Entry 5O60 (electron microscopy, 3.18 A resolution); this record covers chains A and R of the 35 polymer chains in the assembly.

[Chain A]
Molecule: 23S rRNA
From: Mycobacterium smegmatis str. MC2 155
Sequence (3120 nucleotides; each row starts with the number of its first residue):
     1 UAAGUGUUUA AGGGCGCAUG GUGGAUGCCU UGGCACUGGG AGCCGAUGAA GGACGUAGGA
    61 GGCUGCGAUA AGCCUCGGGG AGCUGUCAAC CGAGCGUUGA UCCGAGGAUG UCCGAAUGGG
   121 GAAACCCGGC ACGAGUGAUG UCGUGUCACC AGGCGCUGAA UAUAUAGGCG UCUGGGGGGA
   181 ACGCGGGGAA GUGAAACAUC UCAGUACCCG UAGGAAGAGA AAACAAAAUG UGAUUCCGUG
   241 AGUAGUGGCG AGCGAAAGCG GAGGAUGGCU AAACCGUAUG CAUGUGAUAC CGGGUAGGGG
   301 UUGUGUGUGC GGGGUUGUGG GACCUAUCUU UCCGGCUCUA CCUGGCUGGA GGGCAGUGAG
   361 AAAAUGUUGU GGUUAGCGGA AAUGGCUUGG GAUGGCCUGC CGUAGACGGU GAGAGCCCGG
   421 UACGUGAAAA CCCGACGUCU GUCUUGAUGG UGUUCCCGAG UAGCAGCGGG CCCGUGGAAU
   481 CUGCUGUGAA UCUGCCGGGA CCACCCGGUA AGCCUGAAUA CUUCCCAGUG ACCGAUAGCG
   541 GAUUAGUACC GUGAGGGAAU GGUGAAAAGU ACCCCGGGAG GGGAGUGAAA GAGUACCUGA
   601 AACCGUGCGC UUACAAUCCG UCAGAGCCCU CGACGUGUCG UGGGGUGAUG GCGUGCCUUU
   661 UGAAGAAUGA GCCUGCGAGU CAGGGACAUG UCGCGAGGUU AACCCGGGUG GGGUAGCCGC
   721 AGCGAAAGCG AGUCUGAAUA GGGCGUAUCC ACACAAGAGU GUGUGGUGUA GUGGUGUGUU
   781 CUGGACCCGA AGCGGAGUGA UCUACCCAUG GCCAGGGUGA AGCGCGGGUA AGACCGCGUG
   841 GAGGCCCGAA CCCACUUAGG UUGAAGACUG AGGGGAUGAG CUGUGGGUAG GGGUGAAAGG
   901 CCAAUCAAAC UCCGUGAUAG CUGGUUCUCC CCGAAAUGCA UUUAGGUGCA GCGUCGCAUG
   961 UUUCUUGCCG GAGGUAGAGC UACUGGAUGG CCGAUGGGCC CCACAGGGUU ACUGACGUCA
  1021 GCCAAACUCC GAAUGCCGGU AAGUCCAAGA GUGCGGCAGU GAGACGGCGG GGGAUAAGCU
  1081 CCGUGCGUCG AGAGGGAAAC AGCCCAGAUC GCCGGCUAAG GCCCCUAAGC GUGUGCUAAG
  1141 UGGAAAAGGA UGUGCAGUCG CGAAGACAAC CAGGAGGUUG GCUUAGAAGC AGCCACCCUU
  1201 GAAAGAGUGC GUAAUAGCUC ACUGGUCAAG UGAUUGUGCG CCGAUAAUGU AGCGGGGCUC
  1261 AAGCACACCG CCGAAGCCGC GGCAGCCAAC GUGUUGGCUG GGUAGGGGAG CGUCCUGCAU
  1321 CCGGUGAAGC CGCCGAGUGA UCGAGUGGUG GAGGGUGUGG GAGUGAGAAU GCAGGCAUGA
  1381 GUAGCGAUUA GGCAAGUGAG AACCUUGCCC GCCGAAAGAC CAAGGGUUCC UGGGCCAGGC
  1441 CAGUCCGCCC AGGGUGAGUC GGGACCUAAG GCGAGGCCGA CAGGCGUAGU CGAUGGACAA
  1501 CGGGUUGAUA UUCCCGUACC CGUGUAUGUG CGUCCAUGAU GAAUCAGCGG UACUAACCAU
  1561 CCAAAACCAC CGUGACCGCA CCUUUCGGGG UGUGGCGUUG GUGGGGCUGC AUGGGACCUU
  1621 CGUUGGUAGU AGUCAAGCGA UGGGGUGACG CAGGAAGGUA GCCGUACCGG UCAGUGGUAA
  1681 UACCGGGGUA AGCCUGUAGG GAGUCAGAUA GGUAAAUCCG UCUGGCAUAU AUCCUGAGAG
  1741 GUGAUGCAUA GCCGAGUGAG GCGAAUUCGG UGAUCCUAUG CUGCCGAGAA AAGCCUCUAG
  1801 CGAGGACAUA CACGGCCCGU ACCCCAAACC AACACAGGUG GUCAGGUAGA GAAUACUAAG
  1861 GCGUACGAGU GAACUAUGGU UAAGGAACUC GGCAAAAUGC CCCCGUAACU UCGGGAGAAG
  1921 GGGGACCCAC AUGGCGUGUA AGCCUUUACG GCCCAAGCGU GAGUGGGUGG CACAAACCAG
  1981 UGAGAAGCGA CUGUUUACUA AAAACACAGG UCCGUGCGAA GUCGCAAGAC GAUGUAUACG
  2041 GACUGACGCC UGCCCGGUGC UGGAAGGUUA AGAGGACCCG UUAACUCCCU UUGGGGGUGA
  2101 AGCGGAGAAU UUAAGCCCCA GUAAACGGCG GUGGUAACUA UAACCAUCCU AAGGUAGCGA
  2161 AAUUCCUUGU CGGGUAAGUU CCGACCUGCA CGAAUGGCGU AACGACUUCU CAACUGUCUC
  2221 AACCAUAGAC UCGGCGAAAU UGCACUACGA GUAAAGAUGC UCGUUACGCG CGGCAGGACG
  2281 AAAAGACCCC GGGACCUUCA CUACAACUUG GUAUUGGUGC UCGAUACGGU UUGUGUAGGA
  2341 UAGGUGGGAG ACUGUGAAGC UCACACGCCA GUGUGGGUGG AGUCGUUGUU GAAAUACCAC
  2401 UCUGAUCGUA UUGGGCCUCU AACCUCGGAC CGUAUAUCCG GUUCAGGGAC AGUGCCUGGU
  2461 GGGUAGUUUA ACUGGGGCGG UUGCCUCCUA AAAUGUAACG GAGGCGCCCA AAGGUUCCCU
  2521 CAACCUGGAC GGCAAUCAGG UGUUGAGUGU AAGUGCACAA GGGAGCUUGA CUGCGAGACG
  2581 GACAUGUCGA GCAGGGACGA AAGUCGGGAC UAGUGAUCCG GCACCUCUGA GUGGAAGGGG
  2641 UGUCGCUCAA CGGAUAAAAG GUACCCCGGG GAUAACAGGC UGAUCUUCCC CAAGAGUCCA
  2701 UAUCGACGGG AUGGUUUGGC ACCUCGAUGU CGGCUCGUCG CAUCCUGGGG CUGGAGCAGG
  2761 UCCCAAGGGU UGGGCUGUUC GCCCAUUAAA GCGGCACGCG AGCUGGGUUU AGAACGUCGU
  2821 GAGACAGUUC GGUCUCUAUC CGCCGCGCGC GUCAGAAGCU UGAGGAAACC UGUCCCUAGU
  2881 ACGAGAGGAC CGGGACGGAC GAACCUCUGG UAUACCAGUU GUCCCACCAG GGGCACGGCU
  2941 GGAUAGCCAC GUUCGGACAG GAUAACCGCU GAAAGCAUCU AAGCGGGAAA CCUCUUCCAA
  3001 GACCAGGCUU CUCACCCUCU AGGAGGGAUA AGGCCCCCCG CAGACCACGG GAUUGAUAGA
  3061 CCAGACCUGG AAGCCUAGUA AUAGGUGCAG GGAACUGGCA CUAACCGGCC GAAAACUUAC
Not modelled in the structure: 1
Ion coordination: Mg2+ site 1: U7, A3024; Mg2+ site 2 near G13 (its only coordinating residue here); Mg2+ site 3: C28, G1354; Mg2+ site 4: C43, G214; Mg2+ site 5 near U69 (its only coordinating residue here); Mg2+ site 6 near U117 (its only coordinating residue here); Mg2+ site 7: A159, U163; Mg2+ site 8 near U171 (its only coordinating residue here); Mg2+ site 9: G191, U2467; Mg2+ site 10: A196, C197; Mg2+ site 11 near G204 (its only coordinating residue here); Mg2+ site 12 near G217 (its only coordinating residue here); 242 more Mg2+ sites not listed
Ligand contacts: phenylalanine (PHE): A2286, C2287, U2809

[Chain R]
Molecule: 50S ribosomal protein L20
From: Mycobacterium smegmatis str. MC2 155
Reference sequence: A0QYU6 (RL20_MYCS2); numbering as in UniProt (aligned over 1-129)
Chain sequence (129 residues; numbered 1 to 129; the number before each row is that of its first residue):
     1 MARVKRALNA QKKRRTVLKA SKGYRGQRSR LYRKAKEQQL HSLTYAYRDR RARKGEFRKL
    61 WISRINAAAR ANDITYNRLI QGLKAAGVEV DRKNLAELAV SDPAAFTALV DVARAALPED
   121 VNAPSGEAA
Not modelled in the structure: 1, 126-129

[Chain A / chain R interface]
Contacting residue pairs (159; chain A residue first):
  G14(A) - Arg25(R)  hydrogen bond to the sugar
  C15(A) - Gly23(R)  phosphate contact
  C15(A) - Tyr24(R)  sugar contact
  C15(A) - Gly26(R)  hydrogen bond to the phosphate
  C15(A) - Arg30(R)  salt bridge to the phosphate
  G16(A) - Lys22(R)  phosphate contact
  G16(A) - Gly23(R)  hydrogen bond to the phosphate
  G16(A) - Ser29(R)  hydrogen bond to the phosphate
  C17(A) - Lys22(R)  salt bridge to the phosphate
  U26(A) - Lys5(R)  phosphate contact
  U26(A) - Ala7(R)  sugar contact
  C532(A) - Ala2(R)  hydrogen bond to the phosphate
  C533(A) - Ala2(R)  hydrogen bond to the phosphate
  C533(A) - Arg3(R)  phosphate contact
  G534(A) - Arg3(R)  salt bridge to the phosphate
  A535(A) - Lys5(R)  salt bridge to the phosphate
  A537(A) - Arg3(R)  sugar contact
  A602(A) - Leu31(R)  phosphate contact
  C603(A) - Arg30(R)  phosphate contact
  C619(A) - Arg25(R)  sugar contact
  C619(A) - Arg28(R)  sugar contact
  C619(A) - Gln38(R)  hydrogen bond to the phosphate
  C619(A) - His41(R)  salt bridge to the phosphate
  C619(A) - Tyr45(R)  hydrogen bond to the phosphate
  G620(A) - Tyr24(R)  phosphate contact
  G620(A) - Arg25(R)  hydrogen bond to the phosphate
  G620(A) - Arg28(R)  phosphate contact
  G620(A) - Gln38(R)  sugar contact
  G620(A) - Ser42(R)  hydrogen bond to the phosphate
  G620(A) - Tyr45(R)  base contact
  U621(A) - Tyr24(R)  hydrogen bond to the phosphate
  U621(A) - Ser42(R)  hydrogen bond to the phosphate
  U621(A) - Tyr45(R)  hydrogen bond to the sugar
  U621(A) - Ala46(R)  sugar contact
  U621(A) - Asp49(R)  hydrogen bond to the sugar
  C622(A) - Ala46(R)  phosphate contact
  C622(A) - Asp49(R)  sugar contact
  C622(A) - Arg53(R)  hydrogen bond to the phosphate
  A623(A) - Arg53(R)  salt bridge to the phosphate
  U646(A) - Gly23(R)  phosphate contact
  G651(A) - Asp49(R)  hydrogen bond to the base
  G651(A) - Glu56(R)  hydrogen bond to the sugar
  C652(A) - Arg48(R)  hydrogen bond to the sugar
  G653(A) - Tyr45(R)  hydrogen bond to the sugar
  G653(A) - Arg48(R)  hydrogen bond to the sugar
  G655(A) - Glu37(R)  hydrogen bond to the base
  G655(A) - His41(R)  salt bridge to the phosphate
  C656(A) - Glu37(R)  sugar contact
  C656(A) - His41(R)  salt bridge to the phosphate
  A670(A) - Arg33(R)  sugar contact
  C672(A) - Leu31(R)  sugar contact
  C672(A) - Arg33(R)  salt bridge to the phosphate
  C672(A) - Lys34(R)  salt bridge to the phosphate
  C673(A) - Leu31(R)  phosphate contact
  C673(A) - Tyr32(R)  phosphate contact
  C673(A) - Arg33(R)  phosphate contact
  U674(A) - Gln11(R)  phosphate contact
  U674(A) - Arg14(R)  salt bridge to the phosphate
  G675(A) - Ala7(R)  phosphate contact
  G675(A) - Gln11(R)  hydrogen bond to the phosphate
  G675(A) - Arg14(R)  salt bridge to the phosphate
  C676(A) - Lys5(R)  phosphate contact
  C676(A) - Arg6(R)  salt bridge to the phosphate
  G677(A) - Arg6(R)  salt bridge to the phosphate
  C927(A) - Lys13(R)  salt bridge to the phosphate
  A1108(A) - Tyr47(R)  hydrogen bond to the sugar
  A1108(A) - Arg51(R)  hydrogen bond to the sugar
  C1110(A) - Tyr47(R)  hydrogen bond to the phosphate
  C1110(A) - Arg51(R)  salt bridge to the phosphate
  G1111(A) - Tyr47(R)  phosphate contact
  G1111(A) - Arg50(R)  salt bridge to the phosphate
  G1111(A) - Arg51(R)  salt bridge to the phosphate
  C1112(A) - Arg50(R)  phosphate contact
  C1112(A) - Arg53(R)  salt bridge to the phosphate
  C1112(A) - Lys54(R)  salt bridge to the phosphate
  C1113(A) - Arg53(R)  salt bridge to the phosphate
  C1113(A) - Lys54(R)  salt bridge to the phosphate
  C1113(A) - Phe57(R)  stacking on the base
  C1113(A) - Trp61(R)  base contact
  C1113(A) - Lys93(R)  phosphate contact
  G1114(A) - Asp91(R)  phosphate contact
  G1114(A) - Lys93(R)  salt bridge to the phosphate
  G1115(A) - Arg58(R)  salt bridge to the phosphate
  G1115(A) - Asp91(R)  phosphate contact
  G1115(A) - Arg92(R)  salt bridge to the phosphate
  C1116(A) - Arg58(R)  salt bridge to the phosphate
  C1116(A) - Arg92(R)  salt bridge to the phosphate
  A1127(A) - Lys59(R)  sugar contact
  A1127(A) - Ile62(R)  phosphate contact
  A1127(A) - Ser63(R)  sugar contact
  A1128(A) - Ile62(R)  sugar contact
  A1128(A) - Ser63(R)  phosphate contact
  A1128(A) - Asn66(R)  hydrogen bond to the phosphate
  G1129(A) - Asn66(R)  hydrogen bond to the phosphate
  G1129(A) - Arg70(R)  salt bridge to the phosphate
  G1129(A) - Thr75(R)  phosphate contact
  G1129(A) - Tyr76(R)  phosphate contact
  G1129(A) - Asn77(R)  hydrogen bond to the phosphate
  G1129(A) - Arg78(R)  base contact
  C1130(A) - Arg70(R)  salt bridge to the phosphate
  G1131(A) - Asn122(R)  base contact
  U1132(A) - Asn122(R)  hydrogen bond to the sugar
  C1268(A) - Asn122(R)  hydrogen bond to the sugar
  C1268(A) - Ala123(R)  sugar contact
  C1268(A) - Pro124(R)  sugar contact
  C1269(A) - Arg78(R)  hydrogen bond to the base
  C1269(A) - Val121(R)  hydrogen bond to the sugar
  C1269(A) - Ala123(R)  sugar contact
  C1269(A) - Pro124(R)  phosphate contact
  G1270(A) - Asn77(R)  hydrogen bond to the base
  G1270(A) - Arg78(R)  hydrogen bond to the sugar
  G1270(A) - Gln81(R)  hydrogen bond to the phosphate
  C1271(A) - Tyr76(R)  phosphate contact
  C1271(A) - Asn77(R)  sugar contact
  C1271(A) - Ile80(R)  sugar contact
  C1271(A) - Gln81(R)  phosphate contact
  C1272(A) - Arg58(R)  salt bridge to the phosphate
  C1272(A) - Ile62(R)  phosphate contact
  C1272(A) - Tyr76(R)  hydrogen bond to the phosphate
  C1272(A) - Arg92(R)  salt bridge to the phosphate
  G1273(A) - Arg58(R)  salt bridge to the phosphate
  G1273(A) - Ile62(R)  phosphate contact
  A1275(A) - Tyr47(R)  base contact
  A1275(A) - Arg48(R)  base contact
  A1275(A) - Arg51(R)  hydrogen bond to the sugar
  G1312(A) - Asn9(R)  hydrogen bond to the sugar
  G1312(A) - Lys12(R)  hydrogen bond to the sugar
  U1313(A) - Val4(R)  sugar contact
  U1313(A) - Asn9(R)  sugar contact
  U1313(A) - Lys12(R)  sugar contact
  C1314(A) - Val4(R)  sugar contact
  C1330(A) - Leu8(R)  phosphate contact
  C1330(A) - Arg15(R)  salt bridge to the phosphate
  C1331(A) - Arg15(R)  salt bridge to the phosphate
  C1333(A) - Lys19(R)  salt bridge to the phosphate
  C1333(A) - Lys22(R)  salt bridge to the phosphate
  U1341(A) - Lys13(R)  phosphate contact
  C1342(A) - Lys12(R)  salt bridge to the phosphate
  A1362(A) - Ala2(R)  phosphate contact
  G1363(A) - Ala2(R)  hydrogen bond to the sugar
  G1363(A) - Arg3(R)  base contact
  G1363(A) - Val4(R)  hydrogen bond to the sugar
  U1364(A) - Val4(R)  sugar contact
  G1365(A) - Asn9(R)  hydrogen bond to the base
  G1365(A) - Lys13(R)  phosphate contact
  A1366(A) - Arg6(R)  salt bridge to the phosphate
  A1366(A) - Ala10(R)  phosphate contact
  A1366(A) - Lys13(R)  salt bridge to the phosphate
  G1367(A) - Arg33(R)  hydrogen bond to the sugar
  G1367(A) - Lys36(R)  salt bridge to the phosphate
  G1367(A) - Glu37(R)  hydrogen bond to the base
  A1368(A) - Arg33(R)  sugar contact
  G2242(A) - Lys34(R)  hydrogen bond to the sugar
  C2243(A) - Gln27(R)  phosphate contact
  C2243(A) - Arg28(R)  hydrogen bond to the sugar
  C2243(A) - Lys34(R)  salt bridge to the phosphate
  A2244(A) - Gly26(R)  phosphate contact
  A2244(A) - Gln27(R)  hydrogen bond to the phosphate
  C2245(A) - Arg25(R)  salt bridge to the phosphate
Interface residues without a listed pair, chain A (80 interface residues in all): G13, G27, C618, G650, G671, U1117, U1126, G1329, C1334
Interface residues without a listed pair, chain R (67 interface residues in all): Thr16, Lys84, Ser125

[Overview]
80 residues of chain A face 67 of chain R across their interface; the contacts include 47 hydrogen bonds, 42
salt bridges and 1 aromatic stacking contact. Among the polar pairs are G651(A)-Asp49(R), G655(A)-Glu37(R) and
C1269(A)-Arg78(R). Ligands of chain A: phenylalanine.
Chain A is 23S rRNA and chain R is 50S ribosomal protein L20, both from Mycobacterium smegmatis str. MC2 155;
the structure, Structure of the 50S large ribosomal subunit from Mycobacterium smegmatis, was determined by
electron microscopy, deposited together with 5O5J and 5O61.
